3PH7 - chains A and B; structure by X-ray diffraction, 2.50 A resolution.

== Chain A (and B) ==
Protein: Farnesyl pyrophosphate synthase
Source organism: Plasmodium vivax
Notes: chain B of this document is another copy of the same molecule, construct and numbering; everything in this record applies to it too
Reference sequence: A5K4U6 (A5K4U6_PLAVI); residues 22-396 here correspond to UniProt positions 1-375 (UniProt number = residue number - 21)
Amino-acid sequence (396 residues; each row starts with the number of its first residue):
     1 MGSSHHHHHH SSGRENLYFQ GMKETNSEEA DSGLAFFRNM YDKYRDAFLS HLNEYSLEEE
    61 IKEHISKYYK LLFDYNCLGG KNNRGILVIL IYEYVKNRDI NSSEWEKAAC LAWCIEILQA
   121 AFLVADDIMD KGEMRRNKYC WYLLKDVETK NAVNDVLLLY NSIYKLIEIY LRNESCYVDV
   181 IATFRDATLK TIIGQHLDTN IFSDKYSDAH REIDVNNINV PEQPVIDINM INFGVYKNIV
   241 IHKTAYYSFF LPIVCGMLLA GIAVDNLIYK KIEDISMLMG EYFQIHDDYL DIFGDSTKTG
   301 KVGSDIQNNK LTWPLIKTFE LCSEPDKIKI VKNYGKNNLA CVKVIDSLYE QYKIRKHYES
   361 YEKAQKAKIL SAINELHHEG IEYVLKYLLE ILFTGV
Not modelled in the structure: 1-34, 209-211, 294-303, 395-396 (chain B: 1-33, 222, 263-264, 303)
Differences from the reference sequence: expression tag (1-21); conflict Met134 (Thr113 in A5K4U6), Asp227 (Asn206 in A5K4U6)
Small-molecule neighbours: geranylgeranyl diphosphate (GRG): Gly80, Lys81, Asn82, Arg84, Gln119, Ala121, Phe122, Leu123, Ala125, Asp126, Met129, Arg135, Arg136, Val156, Tyr160, Thr188, Thr191, Ile192, Gln195, Lys243, Tyr247, Phe283
What the authors report for this chain:
  - binding site for geranylgeranyl diphosphate: Lys81, Arg84, Gln119, Ala121, Phe122, Arg136, Val156, Leu157, Tyr160, Thr188, Ile192
  - self-association interface (contacts with another copy of this molecule): Leu157

== Chain A / chain B interface ==
Contacting residue pairs (133):
  Phe48(A) with Leu189(B), hydrophobic
  His51(A) with Leu189(B)
  Leu52(A) with Ile193(B), hydrophobic
  Tyr55(A) with Leu189(B); Lys190(B); Ile193(B), hydrophobic; His242(B)
  Ser56(A) with Asn238(B); His242(B)
  Leu57(A) with Leu197(B), hydrophobic; Asn238(B); His242(B)
  Glu58(A) with Gly234(B); Val235(B); Asn238(B), hydrogen bond (backbone-side chain)
  Glu60(A) with Met230(B)
  Ile61(A) with Leu197(B), hydrophobic; Asn238(B)
  His64(A) with Lys205(B); Tyr206(B), hydrogen bond (side chain-backbone); Ala209(B)
  Ile65(A) with Ile193(B), hydrophobic; Leu197(B), hydrophobic; Tyr206(B)
  Tyr68(A) with His196(B); Lys205(B); Ile213(B), hydrophobic
  Tyr69(A) with Ile193(B), hydrophobic; His196(B), hydrogen bond
  Leu71(A) with Ile213(B), hydrophobic
  Tyr75(A) with Val215(B), hydrophobic
  Met129(A) with Lys150(B); Asn154(B)
  Tyr139(A) with Val215(B); Asn216(B); Ile218(B), hydrophobic
  Leu143(A) with Ile218(B)
  Leu144(A) with Val215(B); Asn217(B); Ile218(B), hydrophobic
  Lys145(A) with Asp204(B), salt bridge; Asn217(B), hydrogen bond (backbone-backbone); Asn219(B); Pro221(B)
  Asp146(A) with Lys205(B), hydrogen bond (backbone-side chain); Ile213(B); Asp214(B)
  Glu148(A) with Pro221(B)
  Lys150(A) with Met129(B); Thr199(B)
  Asn151(A) with Thr199(B); Asn200(B), hydrogen bond
  Val153(A) with Val153(B), hydrophobic
  Asn154(A) with Met129(B); Ile192(B), hydrogen bond (side chain-backbone); Gln195(B); His196(B)
  Val156(A) with Leu157(B), hydrophobic
  Leu157(A) with Val156(B), hydrophobic; Leu157(B), hydrophobic; Ile192(B)
  Leu158(A) with Ile192(B), hydrophobic; Ile193(B), hydrophobic
  Tyr160(A) with Asn161(B), hydrogen bond
  Asn161(A) with Tyr160(B), hydrogen bond; Arg185(B); Thr188(B); Leu189(B); Ile192(B)
  Tyr164(A) with Arg185(B)
  Lys165(A) with Arg185(B); Asp186(B), salt bridge
  Glu168(A) with Ala182(B); Arg185(B), salt bridge
  Val178(A) with Val178(B), hydrophobic
  Ala182(A) with Glu168(B)
  Arg185(A) with Asn161(B); Tyr164(B)
  Asp186(A) with Lys165(B), salt bridge
  Thr188(A) with Asn161(B)
  Leu189(A) with Phe48(B), hydrophobic; Tyr55(B); Asn161(B)
  Lys190(A) with Tyr55(B)
  Ile192(A) with Asn154(B), hydrogen bond (backbone-side chain); Leu157(B); Leu158(B), hydrophobic; Asn161(B)
  Ile193(A) with Leu52(B), hydrophobic; Tyr55(B), hydrophobic; Tyr69(B), hydrophobic; Leu158(B), hydrophobic
  Gln195(A) with Asn154(B)
  His196(A) with Tyr68(B); Tyr69(B), hydrogen bond; Asn151(B); Asn154(B)
  Leu197(A) with Leu57(B), hydrophobic; Ile61(B), hydrophobic
  Thr199(A) with Lys150(B); Asn151(B)
  Asn200(A) with Asn151(B), hydrogen bond
  Lys205(A) with Tyr68(B); Asp146(B), hydrogen bond (side chain-backbone)
  Tyr206(A) with His64(B), hydrogen bond (backbone-side chain); Ile65(B)
  Ile213(A) with Leu71(B), hydrophobic; Asp146(B)
  Asp214(A) with Asp146(B), hydrogen bond (backbone-side chain)
  Val215(A) with Leu71(B), hydrophobic; Tyr75(B), hydrophobic; Tyr139(B); Leu144(B)
  Asn216(A) with Tyr139(B)
  Asn217(A) with Leu144(B); Lys145(B), hydrogen bond (backbone-backbone)
  Ile218(A) with Tyr139(B), hydrophobic; Leu143(B); Leu144(B), hydrophobic; Lys145(B)
  Asn219(A) with Lys145(B)
  Val220(A) with Lys145(B)
  Pro221(A) with Lys145(B)
  Glu222(A) with Asp146(B)
  Met230(A) with Ile61(B), hydrophobic
  Gly234(A) with Glu58(B)
  Val235(A) with Glu58(B)
  Asn238(A) with Ser56(B); Leu57(B); Glu58(B), hydrogen bond (side chain-backbone)
  His242(A) with Tyr55(B); Ser56(B); Leu57(B)
Also at the interface, not in a pair above, chain A (69 interface residues in all): Ile128, Tyr177, Glu212, Asn232
Also at the interface, not in a pair above, chain B (67 interface residues in all): His51, Ile128, Tyr177, Val220, Asn232

== Overview ==
69 residues of chain A face 67 of chain B across their interface; the contacts include 17 hydrogen bonds and 4
salt bridges. Polar contacts include Lys145(A)-Asp204(B), Lys165(A)-Asp186(B) and Glu168(A)-Arg185(B). Bound
to chain A: geranylgeranyl diphosphate. The paper reports a binding site for geranylgeranyl diphosphate at
Lys81(A), Arg84(A) and Gln119(A) among others; a self-association interface involving Leu157(A).
Chain A and chain B are both Farnesyl pyrophosphate synthase (Plasmodium vivax); the structure, Crystal
structure of Plasmodium vivax putative polyprenyl pyrophosphate synthase in complex with geranylgeranyl
diphosphate, was determined by X-ray diffraction together with 3LDW and 3MAV from the same study.
